Entry 1GHF (X-ray diffraction, 2.70 A resolution); this record covers chains L and H.

# Chain L
Name: Anti-anti-idiotype GH1002 fab fragment
Source organism: Mus musculus
Notes: antibody fragment or engineered binder
Amino-acid sequence (211 residues; row label = number of the first residue in the row):
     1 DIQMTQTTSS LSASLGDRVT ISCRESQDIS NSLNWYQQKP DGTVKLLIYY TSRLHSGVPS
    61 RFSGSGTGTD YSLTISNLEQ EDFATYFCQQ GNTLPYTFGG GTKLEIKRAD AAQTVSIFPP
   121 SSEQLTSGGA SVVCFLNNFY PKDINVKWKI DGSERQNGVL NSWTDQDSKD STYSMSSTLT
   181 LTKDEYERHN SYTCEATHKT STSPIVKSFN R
Disulfides: C23-C88, C134-C194

# Chain H
Name: Anti-anti-idiotype GH1002 fab fragment
Source organism: Mus musculus
Notes: antibody fragment or engineered binder
Amino-acid sequence (212 residues; numbered 1 to 213; 1 number in that range is skipped by the numbering (no residue carries it; nothing is unmodelled there); the number before each row is that of its first residue):
     1 VQLQQSGPEL KKPGETVKIS CKL
    25 WYTFTDYGMN WVKQAPGKGL KWMGWIQTNT EEPTYGAEFK GRFAFSLETS AFTAYKQINN
    85 LKNEDMATYF CARVEAGFDY WAQGTTLTVS SAKTTPPSVY PLAPGSAAQT NSMVTLGCLV
   145 KGYFPEPVTV TWNSGSLSSG VHTFPAVLQS DLYTLSSSVT VPSSPRPSET VTCNVAHPAS
   205 STKVDKKII
Disulfides: C21-C95, C142-C197

# Chain L / chain H interface
Residue-residue contacts - 56 pairs, chain L then chain H:
  N34(L) with G101(H)
  Y36(L) with G101(H); F102(H), hydrogen bond (side chain-backbone); W105(H)
  Q38(L) with Q38(H), hydrogen bond; F94(H)
  G42(L) with F94(H)
  V44(L) with W105(H), hydrophobic
  L46(L) with A100(H); F102(H); D103(H)
  Y49(L) with A100(H)
  Y50(L) with A100(H)
  Q89(L) with F102(H)
  L94(L) with T58(H)
  P95(L) with W46(H), hydrophobic
  Y96(L) with W46(H); W49(H); F102(H), hydrophobic
  F98(L) with L44(H); W46(H); F102(H), hydrophobic
  F118(L) with L126(H), hydrophobic; A127(H); P128(H); T139(H)
  P119(L) with A127(H)
  S121(L) with Y124(H); P125(H)
  E123(L) with P125(H); K210(H), salt bridge
  Q124(L) with Y124(H); K145(H)
  S131(L) with L143(H)
  V133(L) with L126(H), hydrophobic; L143(H), hydrophobic
  F135(L) with G141(H); F168(H), hydrophobic; S180(H); S181(H); S182(H)
  N137(L) with H166(H), hydrogen bond; F168(H); S182(H), hydrogen bond
  N138(L) with H166(H), hydrogen bond
  L160(L) with V171(H), hydrophobic; Q173(H)
  S162(L) with F168(H); P169(H), hydrogen bond (side chain-backbone)
  W163(L) with P169(H)
  T164(L) with F168(H)
  S174(L) with H166(H), hydrogen bond; F168(H)
  M175(L) with F168(H)
  S176(L) with F168(H); S180(H), hydrogen bond
Interface residues without a listed pair, chain L (36 interface residues in all): K45, H55, F87, S116, T180, R211
Interface residues without a listed pair, chain H (36 interface residues in all): N34, K45, E99, Y104, V123, S130, L140

# Overview
Chain L and chain H each contribute 36 residues to their interface; the contacts include 8 hydrogen bonds and
1 salt bridge. Polar contacts include E123(L)-K210(H), Y36(L)-F102(H) and Q38(L)-Q38(H).
Chain L is Anti-anti-idiotype GH1002 fab fragment and chain H is Anti-anti-idiotype GH1002 fab fragment, both
from Mus musculus; the structure, Anti-anti-idiotype GH1002 fab fragment, was determined by X-ray diffraction.
